PDB entry 1UZA | X-ray diffraction, 1.50 A resolution | chain A

# Chain A
Name: Feruloyl esterase A
From: Aspergillus niger
Notes: EC 3.1.1.73
Reference sequence: O42807 (FAEA_ASPNG); residues 1-260 here correspond to UniProt positions 22-281 (UniProt number = residue number + 21)
Sequence (261 residues; row label = number of the first residue in the row):
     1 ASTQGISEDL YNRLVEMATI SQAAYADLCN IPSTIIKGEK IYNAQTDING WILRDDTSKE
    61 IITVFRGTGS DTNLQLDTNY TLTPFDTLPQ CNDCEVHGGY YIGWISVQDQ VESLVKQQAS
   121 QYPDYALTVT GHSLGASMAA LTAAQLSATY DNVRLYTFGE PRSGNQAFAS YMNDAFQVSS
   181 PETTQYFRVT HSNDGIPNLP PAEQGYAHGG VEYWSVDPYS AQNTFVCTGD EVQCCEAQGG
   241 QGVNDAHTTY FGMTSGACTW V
Not modelled in the structure: 1
Sequence notes: conflict Glu-203 (Asp224 in O42807), Gln-204 (Glu225 in O42807); expression tag (261)
Disulfides: Cys-29/Cys-258, Cys-91/Cys-94, Cys-227/Cys-234
Glycans and other covalent adducts: N-acetylglucosamine (NAG) linked to Asn-79
UniProt features mapped onto this chain:
  - active site: Ser-133 (Nucleophile), Asp-194 (Charge relay system), His-247 (Charge relay system)
  - binding site (substrate): Asp-77, Tyr-80, His-247
  - glycosylation: Asn-79 (N-linked (GlcNAc...) asparagine)
From the paper describing this entry:
  - catalytic residues: Ser-133, Asp-194, His-247
  - catalytic residues: Thr-68, Leu-134 (proposed by the authors, not directly observed)
  - contacts within the chain: Ser-133/His-247 (hydrogen bond), Asp-194/His-247 (hydrogen bond)

# Summary
N-acetylglucosamine is covalently linked to Asn-79. From UniProt: 3 active-site residues and 3
substrate-binding residues. From the paper: catalytic residues Ser-133, Asp-194 and His-247 among others;
contacts within the chain involving His-247, Ser-133 and Asp-194.
Chain A is Feruloyl esterase A (Aspergillus niger); the structure, Crystallographic structure of a feruloyl
esterase from Aspergillus niger, was determined by X-ray diffraction together with 1UWC from the same study.
